Entry 8YVZ (electron microscopy, 3.45 A resolution); this record covers chains A and E of the 20 polymer chains in the assembly.

== Chain A ==
Name: Spike glycoprotein E1
Source organism: Semliki Forest virus 4
UniProt: A0A0E3T652 (A0A0E3T652_SFV); residues 1-438 here correspond to UniProt positions 816-1253 (UniProt number = residue number + 815)
Amino-acid sequence (438 residues; each row starts with the number of its first residue):
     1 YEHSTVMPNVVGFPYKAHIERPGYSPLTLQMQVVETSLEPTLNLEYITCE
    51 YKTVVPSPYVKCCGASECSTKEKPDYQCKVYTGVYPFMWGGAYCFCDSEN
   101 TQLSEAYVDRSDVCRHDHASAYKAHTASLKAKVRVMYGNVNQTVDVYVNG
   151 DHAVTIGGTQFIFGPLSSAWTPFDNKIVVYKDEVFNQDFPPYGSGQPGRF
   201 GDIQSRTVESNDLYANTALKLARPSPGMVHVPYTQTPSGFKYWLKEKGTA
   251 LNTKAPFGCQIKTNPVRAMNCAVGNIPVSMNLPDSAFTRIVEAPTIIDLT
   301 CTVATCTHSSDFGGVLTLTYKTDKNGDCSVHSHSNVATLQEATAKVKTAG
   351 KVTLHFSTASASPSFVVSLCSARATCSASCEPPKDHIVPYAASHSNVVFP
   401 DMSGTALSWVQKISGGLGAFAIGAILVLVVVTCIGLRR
Disulfide bonds: Cys-49/Cys-114, Cys-62/Cys-94, Cys-63/Cys-96, Cys-259/Cys-271, Cys-301/Cys-376, Cys-306/Cys-380, Cys-328/Cys-370
Glycans and other covalent adducts: N-acetylglucosamine (NAG) linked to Asn-141

== Chain E ==
Name: Very low-density lipoprotein receptor
Source organism: Homo sapiens
UniProt: P98155 (VLDLR_HUMAN); residues 110-151 here = UniProt positions 110-151
Amino-acid sequence (44 residues; each row starts with the number of its first residue):
   108 GSMRTCRIHEISCGAHSTQCIPVSWRCDGENDCDSGEDEENCGN
Sequence notes: expression tag (108-109)
Curated features (UniProtKB/Swiss-Prot):
  - region: Glu-117 to Asp-139 (Microbial infection: Interaction with Semliki virus spike glycoprotein E1)
  - glycosylation: Asn-151 (N-linked (GlcNAc...) asparagine)
  - mutagenesis: Glu-117 (E117A: Complete loss of interaction with Semliki virus spike glycoprotein E1), Pro-129 (P129A/H: Complete loss of interaction with Semliki virus spike glycoprotein E1), Trp-132 (W132A: Complete loss of interaction with Semliki virus spike glycoprotein E1), Asp-135 (D135A: Complete loss of interaction with Semliki virus spike glycoprotein E1), Glu-137 (E137A: Complete loss of interaction with Semliki virus spike glycoprotein E1), Asp-139 (D139A: Complete loss of interaction with Semliki virus spike glycoprotein E1)
Disulfide bonds: Cys-113/Cys-127, Cys-120/Cys-140, Cys-134/Cys-149
Ion coordination: Ca2+: Trp-132, Asp-135, Glu-137, Asp-139, Asp-145, Glu-146

== Interface between chain A and chain E ==
Contacting residue pairs - 13 pairs, chain A then chain E:
  Lys-324(A) / Arg-114(E)
  Asn-325(A) / Cys-127(E)  hydrogen bond (side chain-backbone)
  Asn-325(A) / Ile-128(E)
  Asn-325(A) / Pro-129(E)
  Gly-326(A) / Trp-132(E)
  Asp-327(A) / Trp-132(E)
  Lys-345(A) / Trp-132(E)
  Lys-345(A) / Asp-135(E)  salt bridge
  Lys-345(A) / Glu-137(E)  salt bridge
  Lys-345(A) / Asp-139(E)  salt bridge
  Val-346(A) / Trp-132(E)
  Lys-347(A) / Asp-139(E)  salt bridge
  Thr-348(A) / Gln-126(E)
Other interface residues (no listed pair), chain A (9 interface residues in all): Glu-292
Interface features reported in the paper:
  - pairs named by the authors: Glu-292(A)/Arg-114(E), Gly-326(A)/Trp-132(E) (hydrophobic contact), Gly-326(A)/Pro-129(E) (hydrophobic contact)
  - interface residues, chain A: Asn-325(A), Asp-327(A), Lys-345(A)
  - interface residues, chain E: Asp-135(E), Glu-137(E), Asp-139(E)
  - hot spots on chain E (mutagenesis) - E117A, D135A, E137A, D139A: abolished binding to SFV

== In short ==
Chain A and chain E each contribute 9 residues to their interface; the contacts include 1 hydrogen bond and 4
salt bridges. Polar contacts include Lys-345(A)/Asp-135(E), Lys-345(A)/Glu-137(E) and Lys-345(A)/Asp-139(E).
The authors report a contact between Glu-292(A) and Arg-114(E); hydrophobic contacts between Gly-326(A) and
Trp-132(E) and Gly-326(A) and Pro-129(E). The paper reports that E117A, D135A and E137A of chain E, among
others, abolish binding to SFV; interface residues Asn-325(A), Asp-327(A) and Asp-135(E) among others.
Chain A is Spike glycoprotein E1 (Semliki Forest virus 4) and chain E is Very low-density lipoprotein receptor
(Homo sapiens); the structure, Semliki Forest virus viron, was determined by electron microscopy (same
publication as 8YVY, 8YW1 and 8YW2).
